3T73 - chain A; structure by X-ray diffraction, 1.60 A resolution.

== Chain A ==
Name: Thermolysin
Organism: Bacillus thermoproteolyticus
Notes: EC 3.4.24.27; fragment: mature form
Reference sequence: P00800 (THER_BACTH); residues 1-316 here correspond to UniProt positions 233-548 (UniProt number = residue number + 232)
Chain sequence (316 residues; row label = number of the first residue in the row):
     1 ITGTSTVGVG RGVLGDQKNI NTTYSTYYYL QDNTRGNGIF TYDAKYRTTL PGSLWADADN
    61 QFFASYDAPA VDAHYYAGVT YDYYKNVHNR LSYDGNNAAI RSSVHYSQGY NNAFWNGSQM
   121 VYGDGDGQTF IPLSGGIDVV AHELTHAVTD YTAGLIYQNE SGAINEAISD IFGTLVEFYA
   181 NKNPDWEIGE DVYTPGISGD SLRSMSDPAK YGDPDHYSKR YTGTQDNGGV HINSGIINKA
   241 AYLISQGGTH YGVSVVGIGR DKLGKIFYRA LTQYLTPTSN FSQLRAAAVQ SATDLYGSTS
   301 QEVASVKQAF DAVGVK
Ligand contacts:
  - Ca2+ (CA), molecule 1: Asp57, Asp59, Gln61
  - Ca2+ (CA), molecule 2: Asp138, Glu177, Asp185, Glu187, Ile188, Gly189, Glu190
  - Ca2+ (CA), molecule 3: Glu177, Lys182, Asn183, Pro184, Asp185, Glu190, Asp191
  - Ca2+ (CA), molecule 4: Tyr193, Thr194, Pro195, Ile197, Ser198, Asp200
  - UBTLN22 (UBX; N-[(S)-({[(benzyloxy)carbonyl]amino}methyl)(hydroxy)phosphoryl]-N-methyl-L-leucinamide): Asn112, Ala113, Phe114, Trp115, Asn116, Phe130, Leu133, Val139, His142, Glu143, His146, Tyr157, Glu166, Ile188, Leu202, Arg203, His231
  - Zn2+ (ZN): His142, His146, Tyr157, Glu166, His231
Swiss-Prot annotation at these positions:
  - active site: Glu143, His231 (Proton donor)
  - binding site (Ca(2+)): Asp57, Asp59, Gln61, Asp138, Glu177, Asn183, Asp185, Glu187, Glu190, Tyr193, Thr194, Ile197, Asp200
  - binding site (Zn(2+)): His142, His146, Glu166

== Summary ==
Chain A binds UBTLN22, Zn2+ and 4 copies of Ca2+. From UniProt: active-site residues Glu143 and His231, 13
Ca2+-binding residues and 3 Zn2+-binding residues.
Chain A is Thermolysin (Bacillus thermoproteolyticus); the structure, Thermolysin In Complex With UBTLN22, was
determined by X-ray diffraction together with 3T74, 3T8F and 3T8G from the same study.
